PDB entry 8EUE | electron microscopy, 3.48 A resolution | chains H and I of the 10 polymer chains in the assembly

# Chain H
Molecule: Histone H2B 1.1
UniProtKB: A0A1B8Y854 (A0A1B8Y854_XENTR); residues 2-123 here correspond to UniProt positions 5-126 (UniProt number = residue number + 3)
Chain sequence (123 residues; each row starts with the number of its first residue):
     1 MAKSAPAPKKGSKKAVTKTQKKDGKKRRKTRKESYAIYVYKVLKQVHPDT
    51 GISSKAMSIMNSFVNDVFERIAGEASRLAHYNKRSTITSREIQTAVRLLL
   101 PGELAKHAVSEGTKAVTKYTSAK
Unresolved in the structure: 1-28
Sequence notes: initiating methionine (1)

# Chain I
Molecule: 227-nt DNA strand
Sequence (227 nucleotides; row label = number of the first residue in the row; numbers below 1 keep their minus sign (DC-73 is residue -73)):
   -73 CTGGAGAATCCCGGTGCCGAGGCCGCTCAATTGGTCGTAGACAGCTCTAG
   -23 CACCGCTTAAACGCACGTACGCGCTGTCCCCCGCGTTTTAACCGCCAAGG
    27 GGATTACTCCCTAGTCTCCAGGCACGTGTCAGATATATACATCCTGTGCA
    77 TGTATTGAACAGCGACCTTGCCGGTGCCAGTCGGATAGTGTTCCGAGCTC
   127 CCACTCTAGAGGATCCCCGGGTACCGA
Unresolved in the structure: -73, 73-153

# Interface between chain H and chain I
Contacting residue pairs (13):
  Thr30(H) with DT30(I), hydrogen bond to the phosphate
  Lys32(H) with DT30(I), salt bridge to the phosphate
  Tyr40(H) with DG-53(I), hydrogen bond to the phosphate
  Gly51(H) with DG-53(I), phosphate contact
  Ile52(H) with DA-54(I), sugar contact; DG-53(I), hydrogen bond to the phosphate
  Ser53(H) with DA-54(I), hydrogen bond to the phosphate
  Ser54(H) with DA-54(I), hydrogen bond to the phosphate
  Arg84(H) with DG-34(I), salt bridge to the phosphate; DA-33(I), salt bridge to the phosphate
  Ser85(H) with DA-35(I), hydrogen bond to the phosphate; DG-34(I), hydrogen bond to the phosphate
  Thr86(H) with DG-34(I), hydrogen bond to the phosphate
Also at the interface, not in a pair above, chain I (7 interface residues in all): DG-52

# Overview
10 residues of chain H face 7 of chain I across their interface; the contacts include 8 hydrogen bonds and 3
salt bridges. Among the polar pairs are Thr30(H)-DT30(I), Tyr40(H)-DG-53(I) and Ile52(H)-DG-53(I).
Chain H is Histone H2B 1.1 and chain I is a 227-nt DNA strand; the structure, Class1 of the INO80-Nucleosome
complex, was determined by electron microscopy together with 8ETS, 8ETT, 8ETU, 8ETV, 8ETW, 8EU9, 8EUF and 8EUJ
from the same study.
